PDB entry 4FS2 | X-ray diffraction, 2.05 A resolution | chains C and A of the 3 polymer chains in the assembly

Chain C:
Molecule: 18-nt DNA strand
Sequence (18 nucleotides; row label = number of the first residue in the row):
   837 TCTXGGGTCCTAGGACCC
Disordered / not traced: 837-839, 848-854
Modified residues: EFG (1-(2-deoxy-2-fluoro-5-O-phosphono-beta-D-arabinofuranosyl)-1H-imidazo[2,1-b]purin-4(5H)-one) at position 840; DOC (2',3'-dideoxycytidine-5'-monophosphate) at position 854

Chain A:
Name: DNA polymerase iota
From: Homo sapiens
Notes: EC 2.7.7.7
UniProt: Q9UNA4 (POLI_HUMAN); residues 1-420 here correspond to UniProt positions 26-445 (UniProt number = residue number + 25)
Amino-acid sequence (420 residues; each row starts with the number of its first residue):
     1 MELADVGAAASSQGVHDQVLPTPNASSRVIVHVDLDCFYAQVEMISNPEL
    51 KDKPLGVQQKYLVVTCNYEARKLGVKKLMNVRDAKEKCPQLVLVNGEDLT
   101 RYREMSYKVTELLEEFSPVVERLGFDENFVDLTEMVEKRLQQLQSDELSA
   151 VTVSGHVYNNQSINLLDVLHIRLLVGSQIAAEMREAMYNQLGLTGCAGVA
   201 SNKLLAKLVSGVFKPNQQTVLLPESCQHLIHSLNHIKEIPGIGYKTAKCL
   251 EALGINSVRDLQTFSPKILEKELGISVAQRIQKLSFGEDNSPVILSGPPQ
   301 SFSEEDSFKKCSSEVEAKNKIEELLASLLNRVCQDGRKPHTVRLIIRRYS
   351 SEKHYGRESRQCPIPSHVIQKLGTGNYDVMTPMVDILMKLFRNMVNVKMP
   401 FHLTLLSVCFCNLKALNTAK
Disordered / not traced: 1-25, 372-377, 415-420
Ion coordination: Mg2+ site 1: Asp34, Leu35, Asp126 (together with 2'-deoxycytidine-5'-triphosphate); Mg2+ site 2: Asp34, Asp126, Glu127 (together with 2'-deoxycytidine-5'-triphosphate); Mg2+ site 3: Gly124, Glu127; Na+: Lys237, Ile239, Ile242 (shared with 1 residue of chain B)
Small-molecule neighbours: 2'-deoxycytidine-5'-triphosphate (DCP): Asp34, Leu35, Asp36, Cys37, Phe38, Tyr39, Gln59, Val64, Thr65, Tyr68, Arg71, Lys77, Leu78, Asp126, Glu127, Lys214
Swiss-Prot annotation at these positions:
  - active site: Glu127 (Proton acceptor)
  - binding site (Mg(2+)): Asp34, Leu35, Asp126
  - binding site (Mn(2+)): Asp34, Leu35, Asp126
  - binding site (a 2'-deoxyribonucleoside 5'-triphosphate): Tyr39, Arg71
Reported in the primary citation:
  - binding site for the 18-nt DNA strand (chain C): Gln59, Leu62, Val64

How chain C and chain A interact:
Pairs across the interface (23):
  EFG_840(C) - Gln59(A)  base contact
  EFG_840(C) - Lys60(A)  sugar contact
  EFG_840(C) - Val64(A)  base contact
  EFG_840(C) - Leu78(A)  base contact
  EFG_840(C) - Ser307(A)  hydrogen bond to the phosphate
  DG841(C) - Gln59(A)  sugar contact
  DG841(C) - Lys60(A)  salt bridge to the phosphate
  DG841(C) - Glu97(A)  phosphate contact
  DG841(C) - Leu99(A)  phosphate contact
  DG841(C) - Glu305(A)  sugar contact
  DG841(C) - Ser307(A)  hydrogen bond to the phosphate
  DG842(C) - Leu99(A)  sugar contact
  DG842(C) - Ser303(A)  sugar contact
  DG842(C) - Glu304(A)  phosphate contact
  DG842(C) - Glu305(A)  hydrogen bond to the phosphate
  DG843(C) - Ser301(A)  sugar contact
  DG843(C) - Phe302(A)  phosphate contact
  DG843(C) - Ser303(A)  hydrogen bond to the phosphate
  DG843(C) - Arg331(A)  salt bridge to the phosphate
  DT844(C) - Pro299(A)  phosphate contact
  DT844(C) - Gln300(A)  hydrogen bond to the phosphate
  DT844(C) - Ser301(A)  hydrogen bond to the phosphate
  DC845(C) - Gln300(A)  phosphate contact
Other interface residues (no listed pair), chain A (20 interface residues in all): Tyr39, Leu62, Phe125, Asp306, Arg347

In short:
6 residues of chain C face 20 of chain A across their interface, with 6 hydrogen bonds and 2 salt bridges.
Polar contacts include EFG_840(C)-Ser307(A), DG841(C)-Ser307(A) and DG842(C)-Glu305(A). Chain A binds
2'-deoxycytidine-5'-triphosphate. The paper reports a binding site for the 18-nt DNA strand (chain C) at
Gln59(A), Leu62(A) and Val64(A).
Chain C is an 18-nt DNA strand and chain A is DNA polymerase iota (Homo sapiens); the structure, Base pairing
mechanism of N2,3-ethenoguanine with dCTP by human polymerase iota, was determined by X-ray diffraction,
deposited together with 4FS1.
